8CEN - chains 7 and T of the 46 polymer chains in the assembly; structure by electron microscopy, 3.00 A resolution.

Chain 7:
Molecule: General transcription and DNA repair factor IIH helicase subunit XPB
Organism: Saccharomyces cerevisiae
Notes: EC 3.6.4.12
UniProt: Q00578 (RAD25_YEAST); numbering as in UniProt (aligned over 1-843)
Chain sequence (843 residues; each row starts with the number of its first residue):
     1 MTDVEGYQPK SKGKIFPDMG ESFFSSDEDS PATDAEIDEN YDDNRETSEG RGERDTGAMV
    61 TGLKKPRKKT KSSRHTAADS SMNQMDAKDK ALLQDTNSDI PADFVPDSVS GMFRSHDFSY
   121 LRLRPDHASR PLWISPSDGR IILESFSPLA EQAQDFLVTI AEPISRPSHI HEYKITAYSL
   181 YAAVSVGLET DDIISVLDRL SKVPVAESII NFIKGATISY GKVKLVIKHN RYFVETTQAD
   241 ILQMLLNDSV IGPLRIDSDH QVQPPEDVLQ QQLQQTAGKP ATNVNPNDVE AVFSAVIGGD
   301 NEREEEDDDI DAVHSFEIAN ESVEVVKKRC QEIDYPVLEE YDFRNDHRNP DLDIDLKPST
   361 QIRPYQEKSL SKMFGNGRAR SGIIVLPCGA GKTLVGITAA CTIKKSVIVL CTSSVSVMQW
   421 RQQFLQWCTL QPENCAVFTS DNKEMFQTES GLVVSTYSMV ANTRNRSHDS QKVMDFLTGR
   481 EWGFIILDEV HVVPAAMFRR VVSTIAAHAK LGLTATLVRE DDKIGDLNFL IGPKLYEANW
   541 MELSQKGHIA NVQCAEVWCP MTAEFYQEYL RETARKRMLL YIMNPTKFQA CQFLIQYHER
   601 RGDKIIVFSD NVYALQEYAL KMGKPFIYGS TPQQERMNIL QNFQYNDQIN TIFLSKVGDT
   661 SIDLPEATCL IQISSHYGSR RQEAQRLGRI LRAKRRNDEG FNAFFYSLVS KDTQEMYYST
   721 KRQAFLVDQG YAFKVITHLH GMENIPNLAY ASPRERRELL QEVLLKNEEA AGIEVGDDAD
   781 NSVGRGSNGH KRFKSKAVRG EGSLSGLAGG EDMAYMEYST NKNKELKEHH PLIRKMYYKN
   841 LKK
Disordered / not traced: 1-100, 253-312, 768-829, 838-843
UniProt features mapped onto this chain:
  - motif: Lys64 to His75 (Nuclear localization signal), Asp488 to His491 (DEAH box)
  - binding site (ATP): Leu386 to Thr393
  - modified residue: Ser752 (Phosphoserine)
  - natural variant: Trp427 (W427L: In suppressor mutant)
  - mutagenesis: Lys392 (K392R: Lethal in vivo. Defective in translation in vitro), Glu489 (E489Q: Loss of DNA translocase function of TFHII), Val798 to Lys843 (Increased UV sensitivity)

Chain T:
Molecule: Template DNA
Sequence (209 nucleotides; row label = number of the first residue in the row; numbers below 1 keep their minus sign (DA-135 is residue -135)):
  -135 ATCGATGTAT ATATCTGACA CGTGCCTGGA GACTAGGGAG TAATCCCCTT GGCGGTTAAA
   -75 ACGCGGGGGA CAGCGCGTAC GTGCGTTTAA GCGGTGCTAG AGCTGTCTAC GACCAACACA
   -15 GCGCAGAAGA GCTATGATAT TTTTATGTAT GTACAACACA CATCGGAGGT GAATCGAACG
    45 TTCCATAGCT ATTATATACA CAGCGTGCT
Disordered / not traced: -135 to 0

Chain 7 / chain T interface:
Residue-residue contacts (31):
  Thr412(7) - DC18(T)  phosphate contact
  Thr412(7) - DA19(T)  sugar contact
  Ser413(7) - DA19(T)  phosphate contact
  Ser414(7) - DA19(T)  phosphate contact
  Thr439(7) - DA20(T)  phosphate contact
  Ser440(7) - DA20(T)  hydrogen bond to the phosphate
  Lys443(7) - DC21(T)  salt bridge to the phosphate
  Thr456(7) - DA19(T)  hydrogen bond to the phosphate
  Thr456(7) - DA20(T)  hydrogen bond to the phosphate
  Ser458(7) - DA19(T)  hydrogen bond to the phosphate
  Ser458(7) - DA20(T)  sugar contact
  Met459(7) - DA20(T)  phosphate contact
  Met459(7) - DC21(T)  phosphate contact
  Arg464(7) - DC21(T)  hydrogen bond to the sugar
  Arg466(7) - DC21(T)  phosphate contact
  Ser467(7) - DC21(T)  phosphate contact
  Ser467(7) - DA22(T)  phosphate contact
  Ser470(7) - DC21(T)  hydrogen bond to the phosphate
  Asp610(7) - DT16(T)  sugar contact
  Asn611(7) - DT16(T)  phosphate contact
  Val612(7) - DT16(T)  hydrogen bond to the phosphate
  Val612(7) - DA17(T)  phosphate contact
  Tyr628(7) - DA17(T)  phosphate contact
  Gly629(7) - DA17(T)  hydrogen bond to the phosphate
  Ser655(7) - DA17(T)  hydrogen bond to the phosphate
  Lys656(7) - DT16(T)  hydrogen bond to the base
  Lys656(7) - DA17(T)  sugar contact
  Val657(7) - DA17(T)  phosphate contact
  Val657(7) - DC18(T)  phosphate contact
  Thr660(7) - DC18(T)  sugar contact
  His676(7) - DG15(T)  hydrogen bond to the base
Other interface residues (no listed pair), chain 7 (28 interface residues in all): Phe438, Asn462, Arg575, Tyr613, Arg636
Other interface residues (no listed pair), chain T (9 interface residues in all): DT14

Summary:
28 residues of chain 7 and 9 residues of chain T are in contact; the contacts include 11 hydrogen bonds and 1
salt bridge. Polar contacts include Lys656(7)-DT16(T), His676(7)-DG15(T) and Arg464(7)-DC21(T). Curated
annotation (UniProt) lists 8 ATP-binding residues and 4 mutagenesis sites on chain 7.
Here chain 7 is General transcription and DNA repair factor IIH helicase subunit XPB (Saccharomyces
cerevisiae) and chain T is Template DNA. Entry 8CEN (Yeast RNA polymerase II transcription pre-initiation
complex with core Mediator) was determined by electron microscopy (same publication as 8CEO).
